Entry 7JJ8 (X-ray diffraction, 2.03 A resolution); this record covers chain B.

== Chain B ==
Name: Zinc-binding lipoprotein AdcA
Source organism: Streptococcus pneumoniae (strain ATCC BAA-255 / R6)
UniProtKB: Q8CWN2 (ADCA_STRR6); residue numbers follow UniProt; this construct covers 27-325
Chain sequence (299 residues; row label = number of the first residue in the row):
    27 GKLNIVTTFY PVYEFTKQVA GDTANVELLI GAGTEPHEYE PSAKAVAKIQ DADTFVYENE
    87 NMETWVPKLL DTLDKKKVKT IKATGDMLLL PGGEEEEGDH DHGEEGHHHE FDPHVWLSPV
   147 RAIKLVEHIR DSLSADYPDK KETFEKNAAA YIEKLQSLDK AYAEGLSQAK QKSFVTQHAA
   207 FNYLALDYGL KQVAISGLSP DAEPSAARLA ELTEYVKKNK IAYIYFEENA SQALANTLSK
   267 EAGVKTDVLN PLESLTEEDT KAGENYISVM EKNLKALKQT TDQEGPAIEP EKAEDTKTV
Disordered / not traced: 120-135, 310-325
Curated features (UniProtKB/Swiss-Prot):
  - region: Glu-120 to Glu-136 (His-rich loop)
  - binding site (Zn(2+)): His-63, His-140, His-204, Glu-279
Metal / ion sites: Zn2+: His-63, His-140, His-204, Glu-279
From the paper describing this entry:
  - mutagenesis - H63A, H204A: decreased binding to Zn2+
  - mutagenesis - H63A: decreased growth in response to Zn2+-restricted media
  - mutagenesis - H204A: unchanged growth in response to Zn2+-restricted media
  - mutagenesis - H63A/H140A/H204A: decreased growth in response to Zn2+

== Overview ==
His-63, His-140, His-204 and Glu-279 coordinate Zn2+. From UniProt: 4 Zn2+-binding residues. From the paper:
H63A and H204A reduce binding to Zn2+; H63A reduces growth in response to Zn2+-restricted media.
Chain B is Zinc-binding lipoprotein AdcA (Streptococcus pneumoniae (strain ATCC BAA-255 / R6)); the structure,
Crystal structure of the Zn(II)-bound ZnuA-like domain of Streptococcus pneumoniae AdcA, was determined by
X-ray diffraction together with 7JJ9, 7JJA and 7JJB from the same study.
